PDB entry 8YNA | electron microscopy, 2.63 A resolution | chains A and E of the 5 polymer chains in the assembly

== Chain A ==
Molecule: Guanine nucleotide-binding protein G(i) subunit alpha-1
Source organism: Homo sapiens
Reference sequence: P63096 (GNAI1_HUMAN); residue numbers follow UniProt; this construct covers 1-354
Amino-acid sequence (354 residues; row label = number of the first residue in the row):
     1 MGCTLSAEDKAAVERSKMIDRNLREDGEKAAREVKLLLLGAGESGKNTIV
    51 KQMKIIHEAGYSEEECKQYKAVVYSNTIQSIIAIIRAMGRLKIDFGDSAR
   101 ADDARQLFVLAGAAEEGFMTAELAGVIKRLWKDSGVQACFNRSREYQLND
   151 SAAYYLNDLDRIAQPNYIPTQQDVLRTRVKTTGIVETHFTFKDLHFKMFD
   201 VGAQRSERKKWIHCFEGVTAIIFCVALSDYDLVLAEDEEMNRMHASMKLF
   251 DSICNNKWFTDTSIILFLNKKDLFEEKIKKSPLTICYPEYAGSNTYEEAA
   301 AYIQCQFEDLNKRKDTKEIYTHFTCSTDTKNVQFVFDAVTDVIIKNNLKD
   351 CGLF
Not modelled in the structure: 1-3, 55-181
Sequence notes: engineered mutation N47 (Ser in P63096), A203 (Gly in P63096), A245 (Glu in P63096), S326 (Ala in P63096)
Curated features (UniProtKB/Swiss-Prot):
  - region: K35 to K46, T48 (G1 motif), D173 to T181 (G2 motif), F196 to G202, Q204, R205 (G3 motif), I265 to D272 (G4 motif), T324, C325, T327 to T329 (G5 motif)
  - binding site (GTP): E43 to K46, T48, S151, L175 to T181, D200 to G202, Q204, N269 to D272
  - binding site (Mg(2+)): T181
  - modified residue: R178 (ADP-ribosylarginine), Q204 (Deamidated glutamine), C351 (ADP-ribosylcysteine)
  - lipidation: G2 (N-myristoyl glycine), C3 (S-palmitoyl cysteine)
  - natural variant: G40 (G40C: In NEDHISB; G40R: In NEDHISB), G45 (G45D: In NEDHISB), T48 (T48I: In NEDHISB; T48K: In NEDHISB), Q52 (Q52P: In NEDHISB), S75 (deletion: In NEDHISB; uncertain significance), Q172 (deletion: In NEDHISB), D173 (D173V: In NEDHISB), E186 to F189 (deletion: In NEDHISB; uncertain significance), C224 (C224Y: In NEDHISB), K270 (K270N: In NEDHISB; K270R: In NEDHISB), D272 (D272G: In NEDHISB), V332 (V332E: In NEDHISB; uncertain significance)
  - mutagenesis: G42 (G42R: Abolishes switch to an activated conformation and dissociation from beta and gamma subunits upon GTP binding. Abolishes interaction with RGS family members), E116 (E116L: Enhances interaction (inactive GDP-bound) with RGS14), Q147 (Q147L: Enhances interaction (inactive GDP-bound) with RGS14)

== Chain E ==
Molecule: Antibody fragment scFv16
Source organism: synthetic construct
Notes: antibody fragment or engineered binder
Amino-acid sequence (255 residues; numbered 1 to 255; the number before each row is that of its first residue):
     1 DVQLVESGGGLVQPGGSRKLSCSASGFAFSSFGMHWVRQAPEKGLEWVAY
    51 ISSGSGTIYYADTVKGRFTISRDDPKNTLFLQMTSLRSEDTAMYYCVRSI
   101 YYYGSSPFDFWGQGTTLTVSSGGGGSGGGGSGGGGSDIVMTQATSSVPVT
   151 PGESVSISCRSSKSLLHSNGNTYLYWFLQRPGQSPQLLIYRMSNLASGVP
   201 DRFSGSGSGTAFTLTISRLEAEDVGVYYCMQHLEYPLTFGAGTKLELLEE
   251 NLYFQ
Not modelled in the structure: 121-136, 248-255
Disulfides: C22-C96, C159-C229

== Chain A / chain E interface ==
Pairs across the interface (26):
  T4(A) with H167(E)
  L5(A) with H167(E)
  S6(A) with H167(E); N169(E); Y173(E), hydrogen bond
  A7(A) with H232(E); L233(E), hydrogen bond (backbone-backbone); Y235(E), hydrophobic
  E8(A) with Y101(E); Y173(E); Y175(E), hydrogen bond; R191(E), salt bridge; H232(E)
  D9(A) with N169(E), hydrogen bond; Y173(E)
  A11(A) with Y101(E), hydrophobic
  A12(A) with Y101(E)
  E14(A) with S52(E), hydrogen bond; S53(E); G56(E); T57(E), hydrogen bond
  R15(A) with I100(E); Y101(E); Y102(E)
  M18(A) with S53(E); G54(E)
Other interface residues (no listed pair), chain E (20 interface residues in all): S31, Y50, P107, E234

== Overview ==
The interface between chain A and chain E involves 11 residues on one side and 20 on the other, with 6
hydrogen bonds and 1 salt bridge. Polar pairs include E8(A)-R191(E), S6(A)-Y173(E) and E8(A)-Y175(E).
Chain A is Guanine nucleotide-binding protein G(i) subunit alpha-1 (Homo sapiens) and chain E is Antibody
fragment scFv16 (synthetic construct); the structure, Cryo-EM structure of histamine H4 receptor in complex
with immepip and Gi, was determined by electron microscopy, deposited together with 8YN2, 8YN3, 8YN4, 8YN5,
8YN6, 8YN7, 8YN8 and 8YN9.
